Entry 3B0N (X-ray diffraction, 2.00 A resolution); this record covers chain A.

Chain A:
Protein: Nitrite reductase
Source organism: Nicotiana tabacum
Notes: EC 1.7.7.1; fragment: residues in UNP 19-580
UniProtKB: Q76KB0 (Q76KB0_TOBAC); residues -6 to 555 here correspond to UniProt positions 19-580 (UniProt number = residue number + 25)
Chain sequence (584 residues; numbered -28 to 555; the number before each row is that of its first residue; numbers below 1 keep their minus sign (Met-28 is residue -28)):
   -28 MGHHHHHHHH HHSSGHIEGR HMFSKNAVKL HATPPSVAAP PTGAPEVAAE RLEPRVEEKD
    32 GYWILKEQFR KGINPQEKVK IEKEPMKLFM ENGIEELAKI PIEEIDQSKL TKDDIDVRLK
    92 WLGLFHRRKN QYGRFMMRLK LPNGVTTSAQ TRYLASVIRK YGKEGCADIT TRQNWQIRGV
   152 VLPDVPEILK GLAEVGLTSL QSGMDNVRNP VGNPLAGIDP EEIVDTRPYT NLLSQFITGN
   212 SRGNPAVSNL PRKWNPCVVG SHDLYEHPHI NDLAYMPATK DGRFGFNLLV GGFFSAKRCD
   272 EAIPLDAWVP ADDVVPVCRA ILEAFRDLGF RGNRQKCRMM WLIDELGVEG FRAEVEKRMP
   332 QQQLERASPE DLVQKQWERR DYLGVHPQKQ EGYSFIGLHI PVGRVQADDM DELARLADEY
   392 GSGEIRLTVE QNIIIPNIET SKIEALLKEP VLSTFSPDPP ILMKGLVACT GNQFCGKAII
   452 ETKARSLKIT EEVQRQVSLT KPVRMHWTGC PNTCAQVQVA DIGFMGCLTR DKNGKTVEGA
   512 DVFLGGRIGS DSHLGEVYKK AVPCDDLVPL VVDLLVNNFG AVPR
Unresolved in the structure: -28 to 17
Construct notes: expression tag (-28 to -7); conflict Arg290 (Lys315 in Q76KB0); engineered mutation Lys448 (Gln473 in Q76KB0)
Metal / ion sites: K+: Ile371, Glu401, Gln402, Asn403; 4Fe-4S cluster Fe: Cys440, Cys446, Cys481, Cys485; siroheme Fe near Cys485 (its only coordinating residue here)
Small-molecule neighbours:
  - 4Fe-4S cluster (SF4): Cys440, Thr441, Gly442, Cys446, Lys448, Ala449, Thr479, Gly480, Cys481, Asn483, Thr484, Cys485
  - siroheme (SRM): Lys91, Phe96, Arg98, Met107, Arg109, Ile140, Thr141, Thr142, Arg143, Asn145, Gln147, Arg149, Arg223, Lys224, Asn226, Ile241, Phe264, Phe265, Ser266, Ala267, Arg309, Gln402, Ala439, Cys440, Thr441, Phe445, Cys446, Gly447, Lys448, Asn483, Thr484, Cys485, Gln487

In short:
Bound to chain A: siroheme and 4Fe-4S cluster. The K+ site is built by Ile371, Glu401, Gln402 and Asn403. The
4Fe-4S cluster Fe site is built by Cys440, Cys446, Cys481 and Cys485.
Chain A is Nitrite reductase (Nicotiana tabacum); the structure, Q448K mutant of assimilatory nitrite
reductase (Nii3) from tobbaco leaf, was determined by X-ray diffraction, deposited together with 3B0G, 3B0H,
3B0J, 3B0L and 3B0M.
